Entry 8QXV (electron microscopy, 13.60 A resolution (very low resolution: no residue pairs are listed; an interface is given only as per-side residue counts)); this record covers chains G and U of the 21 polymer chains in the assembly.

== Chain G ==
Name: Chaperonin GroEL
Organism: Escherichia coli BL21(DE3)
Notes: EC 5.6.1.7
UniProtKB: P0A6F5 (CH60_ECOLI); numbering as in UniProt (aligned over 2-548)
Chain sequence (547 residues; row label = number of the first residue in the row):
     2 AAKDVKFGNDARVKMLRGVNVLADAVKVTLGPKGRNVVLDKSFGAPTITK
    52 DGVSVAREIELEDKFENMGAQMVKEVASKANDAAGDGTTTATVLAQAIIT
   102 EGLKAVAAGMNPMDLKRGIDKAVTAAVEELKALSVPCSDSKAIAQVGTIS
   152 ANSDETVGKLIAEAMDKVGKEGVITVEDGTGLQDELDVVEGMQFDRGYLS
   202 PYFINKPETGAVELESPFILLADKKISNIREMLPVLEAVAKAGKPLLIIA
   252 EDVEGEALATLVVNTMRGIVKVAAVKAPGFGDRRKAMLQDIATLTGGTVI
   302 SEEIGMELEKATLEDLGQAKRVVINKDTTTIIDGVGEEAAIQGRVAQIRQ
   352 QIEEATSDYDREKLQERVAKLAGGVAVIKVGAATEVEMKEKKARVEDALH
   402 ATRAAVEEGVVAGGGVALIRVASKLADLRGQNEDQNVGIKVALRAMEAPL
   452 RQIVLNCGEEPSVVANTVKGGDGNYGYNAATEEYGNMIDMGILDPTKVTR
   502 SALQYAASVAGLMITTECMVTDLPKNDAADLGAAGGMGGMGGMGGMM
Not modelled in the structure: 526-548

== Chain U ==
Name: Co-chaperonin GroES
Organism: Escherichia coli BL21(DE3)
UniProtKB: P0A6F9 (CH10_ECOLI); numbering as in UniProt (aligned over 1-97)
Chain sequence (97 residues; each row starts with the number of its first residue):
     1 MNIRPLHDRVIVKRKEVETKSAGGIVLTGSAAAKSTRGEVLAVGNGRILE
    51 NGEVKPLDVKVGDIVIFNDGYGVKSEKIDNEEVLIMSESDILAIVEA
Not modelled in the structure: 1, 97
UniProt features mapped onto this chain:
  - modified residue: Lys34 (N6-succinyllysine)

== Interface between chain G and chain U ==
At this resolution (14 A) residue pairs are not listed: 14 residues of chain G and 10 of chain U lie at the interface.

== In short ==
The interface between chain G and chain U involves 14 residues on one side and 10 on the other.
Here chain G is Chaperonin GroEL and chain U is Co-chaperonin GroES, both from Escherichia coli BL21(DE3).
Entry 8QXV (In situ structure average of GroEL14-GroES7 complexes with narrow GroEL7 trans ring conformation
in Escherichia coli ...) was determined by electron microscopy together with 8P4M, 8P4N, 8P4O, 8P4R, 8QXS,
8QXT and 8QXU from the same study.
